Entry 8XWV (electron microscopy, 3.07 A resolution); this record covers chains A and H of the 7 polymer chains in the assembly.

Chain A:
Protein: Guanine nucleotide-binding protein G(o) subunit alpha
Organism: Homo sapiens
UniProt: P09471 (GNAO_HUMAN); residue numbers follow UniProt; this construct covers 6-53, 182-230, 241-354
Sequence (240 residues; row label = number of the first residue in the row; note: 126 numbers in that range are skipped by the numbering (no residue carries them; nothing is unmodelled there); numbers below 1 keep their minus sign (Met-11 is residue -11)):
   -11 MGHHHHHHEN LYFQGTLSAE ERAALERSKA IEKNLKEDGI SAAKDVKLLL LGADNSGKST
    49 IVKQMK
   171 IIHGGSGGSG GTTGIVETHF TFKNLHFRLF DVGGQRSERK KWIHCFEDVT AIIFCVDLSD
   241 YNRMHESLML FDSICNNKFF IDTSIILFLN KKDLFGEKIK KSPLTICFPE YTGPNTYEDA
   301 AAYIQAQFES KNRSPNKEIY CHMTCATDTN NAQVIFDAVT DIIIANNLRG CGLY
Disordered / not traced: -11 to 5, 171-182, 241-244
Sequence notes: initiating methionine (-11); expression tag (-10 to 5); engineered mutation Asp42 (Gly in P09471), Asn43 (Glu in P09471), Asp227 (Ala in P09471), Asp230 (Gly in P09471), Ala332 (Ile in P09471), Ile335 (Val in P09471); linker (54, 171-181)
Swiss-Prot annotation at these positions:
  - region: Lys35 to Ala41, Ser44 to Thr48 (G1 motif), Phe197 to Arg206 (G3 motif), Ile266 to Asp273 (G4 motif), Thr324 to Thr329 (G5 motif)
  - binding site (GTP): Lys46, Ser47, Thr48, Asn270, Asp273, Cys325
  - binding site (Mg(2+)): Ser47, Thr182
  - natural variant: Gly40 (G40R: In DEE17 and NEDIM; G40W: Found in a patient with intractable early-onset epilepsy), Ser47 (S47G: In NEDIM), Gln52 (Q52P: Found in a patient with intractable early-onset epilepsy; Q52R: In DEE17), Thr191 to Phe197 (deletion: In DEE17), Gly203 (G203R: In DEE17), Arg209 (R209C: In DEE17 and NEDIM; R209G: In NEDIM; R209H: In NEDIM; R209L: In NEDIM), Glu246 (E246G: In NEDIM; E246K: In NEDIM), Ile279 (I279N: In DEE17)
  - modified residue: Gln205 (5-glutamyl histamine), Cys351 (ADP-ribosylcysteine)
  - lipidation: Cys351 (S-palmitoyl cysteine)
  - mutagenesis: Cys351 (C351A: Strong loss of binding to ADGRG3)

Chain H:
Protein: Antibody fragment ScFv16
Organism: Mus musculus
Notes: antibody fragment or engineered binder
Sequence (256 residues; numbered 1 to 256; the number before each row is that of its first residue):
     1 DVQLVESGGG LVQPGGSRKL SCSASGFAFS SFGMHWVRQA PEKGLEWVAY ISSGSGTIYY
    61 ADTVKGRFTI SRDDPKNTLF LQMTSLRSED TAMYYCVRSI YYYGSSPFDF WGQGTTLTVS
   121 SGGGGSGGGG SGGGGSDIVM TQATSSVPVT PGESVSISCR SSKSLLHSNG NTYLYWFLQR
   181 PGQSPQLLIY RMSNLASGVP DRFSGSGSGT AFTLTISRLE AEDVGVYYCM QHLEYPLTFG
   241 AGTKLELKGS LEVLFQ
Disordered / not traced: 73-75, 121-134, 249-256
Disulfide bonds: Cys22-Cys96, Cys159-Cys229

How chain A and chain H interact:
Pairs across the interface - 18 pairs, chain A then chain H:
  Ser6(A) - His167(H)  hydrogen bond (backbone-side chain)
  Ala7(A) - Tyr173(H)  hydrophobic
  Ala7(A) - His232(H)
  Ala7(A) - Leu233(H)
  Glu8(A) - Tyr101(H)
  Glu8(A) - Tyr173(H)
  Glu8(A) - Tyr175(H)  hydrogen bond
  Glu8(A) - Arg191(H)  salt bridge
  Glu8(A) - His232(H)  salt bridge
  Arg10(A) - Tyr59(H)  hydrogen bond
  Ala11(A) - Tyr101(H)  hydrophobic
  Glu14(A) - Ser52(H)  hydrogen bond
  Glu14(A) - Ser53(H)
  Glu14(A) - Gly56(H)
  Glu14(A) - Thr57(H)
  Arg15(A) - Ile100(H)
  Arg15(A) - Tyr101(H)
  Arg15(A) - Tyr102(H)
Also at the interface, not in a pair above, chain A (8 interface residues in all): Ala12
Also at the interface, not in a pair above, chain H (16 interface residues in all): Tyr50, Pro107

Overview:
The interface between chain A and chain H involves 8 residues on one side and 16 on the other, with 4 hydrogen
bonds and 2 salt bridges. Polar contacts include Glu8(A)-Arg191(H), Glu8(A)-His232(H) and Ser6(A)-His167(H).
Chain A is Guanine nucleotide-binding protein G(o) subunit alpha (Homo sapiens) and chain H is Antibody
fragment ScFv16 (Mus musculus); the structure, Structure of CXCR2 bound to CXCL1 (CXCR2-CXCL1-Go Full map),
was determined by electron microscopy, deposited together with 8XVU, 8XWA, 8XWF, 8XWM, 8XWN, 8XWS and 6
further entries.
